7T3D - chains B and G of the 18 polymer chains in the assembly; structure by electron microscopy, 3.38 A resolution.

[Chain B (and G)]
Name: Hemagglutinin HA2 chain
From: Influenza A virus (A/California/04/2009(H1N1))
Notes: chain G of this document is another copy of the same molecule, construct and numbering; everything in this record applies to it too
UniProtKB: C3W5S1 (C3W5S1_I09A0); residues 1-174 here correspond to UniProt positions 345-518 (UniProt number = residue number + 344)
Amino-acid sequence (174 residues; each row starts with the number of its first residue):
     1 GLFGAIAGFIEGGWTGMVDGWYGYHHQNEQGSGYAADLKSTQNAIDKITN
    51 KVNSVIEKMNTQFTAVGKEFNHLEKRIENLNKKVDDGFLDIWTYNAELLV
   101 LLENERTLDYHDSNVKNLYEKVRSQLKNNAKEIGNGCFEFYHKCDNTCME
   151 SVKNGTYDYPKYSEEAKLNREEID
Not modelled in the structure: 1-8, 172-174
Construct notes: engineered mutation Lys47 (Glu391 in C3W5S1)
Cystine bridges: Cys144-Cys148
Covalent attachments: N-acetylglucosamine (NAG) linked to Asn154

[Chain B / chain G interface]
Pairs across the interface (31; chain B residue first):
  Arg76(B) - Glu69(G)  hydrogen bond (side chain-backbone)
  Arg76(B) - Phe70(G)
  Arg76(B) - Glu74(G)  salt bridge
  Ile77(B) - Ile77(G)  hydrophobic
  Asn79(B) - Lys68(G)
  Leu80(B) - Lys68(G)
  Leu80(B) - Asn81(G)
  Lys82(B) - Gln62(G)
  Lys83(B) - Val66(G)  hydrogen bond (side chain-backbone)
  Lys83(B) - Asn81(G)  hydrogen bond
  Lys83(B) - Asp85(G)  salt bridge
  Val84(B) - Val84(G)  hydrophobic
  Val84(B) - Phe88(G)
  Asp86(B) - Gln62(G)  hydrogen bond
  Gly87(B) - Phe88(G)
  Phe88(B) - Phe88(G)  hydrophobic
  Asp90(B) - Asn60(G)
  Asp90(B) - Trp92(G)
  Ile91(B) - Phe88(G)  hydrophobic
  Ile91(B) - Trp92(G)  hydrophobic
  Tyr94(B) - Val55(G)  hydrogen bond (side chain-backbone)
  Tyr94(B) - Lys58(G)
  Tyr94(B) - Met59(G)
  Tyr94(B) - Trp92(G)  hydrophobic
  Tyr94(B) - Leu99(G)
  Asn95(B) - Asn95(G)
  Glu97(B) - Lys58(G)  salt bridge
  Leu98(B) - Leu99(G)  hydrophobic
  Leu101(B) - Ser54(G)
  Leu102(B) - Glu103(G)
  Leu102(B) - Arg106(G)
Also at the interface, not in a pair above, chain B (20 interface residues in all): Leu89, Arg106
Also at the interface, not in a pair above, chain G (24 interface residues in all): Thr61, Leu80, Ile91

[In short]
20 residues of chain B and 24 residues of chain G are in contact; the contacts include 5 hydrogen bonds and 3
salt bridges. Among the polar pairs are Arg76(B)-Glu74(G), Lys83(B)-Asp85(G) and Glu97(B)-Lys58(G).
N-acetylglucosamine is covalently linked to Asn154(B).
Chain B and chain G are both Hemagglutinin HA2 chain (Influenza A virus (A/California/04/2009(H1N1))); the
structure, CryoEM map of anchor 222-1C06 Fab and lateral patch 2B05 Fab binding H1 HA, was determined by
electron microscopy.
